7CHK - chains A and C of the 3 polymer chains in the assembly; structure by electron microscopy, 2.87 A resolution.

[Chain A]
Molecule: VP20 protein
Organism: Apple latent spherical virus
Reference sequence: Q9JGP1 (Q9JGP1_9SECO); residues 1-176 here correspond to UniProt positions 594-769 (UniProt number = residue number + 593)
Sequence (176 residues; numbered 1 to 176; the number before each row is that of its first residue):
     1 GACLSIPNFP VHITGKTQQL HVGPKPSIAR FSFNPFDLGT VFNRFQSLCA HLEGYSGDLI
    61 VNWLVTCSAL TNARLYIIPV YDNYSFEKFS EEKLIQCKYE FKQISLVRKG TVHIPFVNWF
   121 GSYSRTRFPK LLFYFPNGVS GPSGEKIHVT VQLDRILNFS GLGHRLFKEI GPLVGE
Not modelled in the structure: 1-2, 169-176

[Chain C]
Molecule: VP25 protein
Organism: Apple latent spherical virus
Reference sequence: Q9JGP1 (Q9JGP1_9SECO); residues 1-217 here correspond to UniProt positions 377-593 (UniProt number = residue number + 376)
Sequence (217 residues; each row starts with the number of its first residue):
     1 GPDFTKIIWP TVVERNFSNP QSEITTTLQE LYGDTFETVS ICPPQSYGGE LLKGKIFFSS
    61 TPEFTREDLV EGKILASFKL DEVLSGLGMG AMLMTQIMSG HATIRVSAKV MLSKFCSFAL
   121 KLVYDELMQL NSDTTDFGKI SVLPGAIFST QEEEFSFDFE LFSPGVHLKF DNNKLLGKVH
   181 LAALSAPNLT ENMPESFSCT FNFSIVDVKT TFYNIGQ
Not modelled in the structure: 1, 217

[How chain A and chain C interact]
Residue-residue contacts (80):
  Ile-6(A) / Val-12(C)  hydrophobic
  Asn-8(A) / Val-12(C)
  Asn-8(A) / Val-13(C)
  Phe-9(A) / Val-12(C)  hydrophobic
  Pro-10(A) / Val-13(C)
  Arg-44(A) / Val-12(C)  hydrogen bond (side chain-backbone)
  Arg-44(A) / Glu-14(C)  salt bridge
  Leu-48(A) / Val-12(C)  hydrophobic
  Trp-63(A) / Thr-35(C)
  Trp-63(A) / Glu-37(C)
  Ile-77(A) / Glu-37(C)
  Ile-78(A) / Ile-215(C)  hydrophobic
  Pro-79(A) / Val-39(C)  hydrophobic
  Pro-79(A) / Phe-212(C)
  Tyr-81(A) / Val-39(C)  hydrogen bond (side chain-backbone)
  Tyr-81(A) / Ile-41(C)  hydrophobic
  Tyr-81(A) / Phe-212(C)
  Asp-82(A) / Ser-99(C)  hydrogen bond
  Tyr-84(A) / Met-98(C)  hydrogen bond (side chain-backbone)
  Tyr-84(A) / Lys-169(C)
  Tyr-84(A) / Asp-171(C)
  Tyr-84(A) / Phe-212(C)  hydrophobic
  Phe-86(A) / Met-98(C)  hydrophobic
  Phe-86(A) / Phe-212(C)  hydrophobic
  Phe-86(A) / Asn-214(C)
  Phe-86(A) / Ile-215(C)
  Phe-86(A) / Gly-216(C)
  Lys-88(A) / Ile-215(C)
  Lys-88(A) / Gly-216(C)
  Phe-89(A) / Ile-215(C)  hydrophobic
  Ser-90(A) / Gly-216(C)
  Glu-92(A) / Tyr-47(C)  hydrogen bond
  Lys-93(A) / Gln-96(C)
  Lys-93(A) / Tyr-213(C)
  Lys-93(A) / Asn-214(C)
  Lys-93(A) / Ile-215(C)
  Ile-95(A) / Gln-45(C)
  Gln-96(A) / Pro-44(C)
  Gln-96(A) / Gln-45(C)  hydrogen bond (backbone-backbone)
  Gln-96(A) / Ser-46(C)  hydrogen bond
  Gln-96(A) / Tyr-47(C)
  Cys-97(A) / Cys-42(C)  hydrogen bond (side chain-backbone)
  Cys-97(A) / Pro-44(C)  hydrophobic
  Lys-98(A) / Pro-43(C)
  Lys-98(A) / Gln-45(C)
  Lys-102(A) / Thr-35(C)
  Lys-102(A) / Glu-37(C)  salt bridge
  Ser-105(A) / Leu-31(C)
  Leu-106(A) / Glu-30(C)
  Leu-106(A) / Leu-31(C)
  Leu-106(A) / Tyr-32(C)
  Leu-106(A) / Gly-33(C)  hydrogen bond (backbone-backbone)
  Val-107(A) / Gly-33(C)
  Val-107(A) / Thr-35(C)
  Arg-108(A) / Tyr-32(C)
  Arg-108(A) / Gly-33(C)
  Lys-109(A) / Tyr-32(C)
  Lys-109(A) / Gly-33(C)
  Lys-109(A) / Asp-34(C)  salt bridge
  Lys-109(A) / Thr-35(C)  hydrogen bond (backbone-backbone)
  Gly-110(A) / Asp-34(C)
  Gly-110(A) / Thr-35(C)
  Thr-111(A) / Thr-35(C)  hydrogen bond (backbone-backbone)
  Thr-111(A) / Phe-36(C)
  Thr-111(A) / Glu-37(C)  hydrogen bond (backbone-backbone)
  Val-112(A) / Glu-37(C)
  Val-112(A) / Val-39(C)  hydrophobic
  His-113(A) / Glu-37(C)  hydrogen bond (backbone-backbone)
  His-113(A) / Thr-38(C)
  His-113(A) / Val-39(C)  hydrogen bond (backbone-backbone)
  Ile-114(A) / Val-39(C)  hydrophobic
  Pro-115(A) / Val-39(C)
  Val-117(A) / Thr-211(C)
  Asn-118(A) / His-167(C)  hydrogen bond (backbone-side chain)
  Trp-119(A) / Gly-165(C)
  Trp-119(A) / Val-166(C)  hydrogen bond (backbone-backbone)
  Trp-119(A) / His-167(C)  hydrogen bond (backbone-backbone)
  Trp-119(A) / Lys-169(C)
  Phe-120(A) / Gly-165(C)
  Gly-121(A) / Val-166(C)
Also at the interface, not in a pair above, chain A (44 interface residues in all): Leu-64, Val-80, Leu-94, Leu-131
Also at the interface, not in a pair above, chain C (36 interface residues in all): Ser-22, Ser-163

[In short]
The interface between chain A and chain C involves 44 residues on one side and 36 on the other, with 17
hydrogen bonds and 3 salt bridges. Among the polar pairs are Arg-44(A)/Glu-14(C), Lys-102(A)/Glu-37(C) and
Lys-109(A)/Asp-34(C).
Chain A is VP20 protein and chain C is VP25 protein, both from Apple latent spherical virus; the structure,
Cryo-EM Structure of Apple Latent Spherical Virus (ALSV), was determined by electron microscopy.
